5UT2 - chain A; structure by X-ray diffraction, 1.75 A resolution.

Chain A:
Protein: Tyrosine-protein kinase JAK2
From: Homo sapiens
Notes: EC 2.7.10.2
Reference sequence: O60674 (JAK2_HUMAN); numbering as in UniProt (aligned over 536-812)
Amino-acid sequence (289 residues; row label = number of the first residue in the row):
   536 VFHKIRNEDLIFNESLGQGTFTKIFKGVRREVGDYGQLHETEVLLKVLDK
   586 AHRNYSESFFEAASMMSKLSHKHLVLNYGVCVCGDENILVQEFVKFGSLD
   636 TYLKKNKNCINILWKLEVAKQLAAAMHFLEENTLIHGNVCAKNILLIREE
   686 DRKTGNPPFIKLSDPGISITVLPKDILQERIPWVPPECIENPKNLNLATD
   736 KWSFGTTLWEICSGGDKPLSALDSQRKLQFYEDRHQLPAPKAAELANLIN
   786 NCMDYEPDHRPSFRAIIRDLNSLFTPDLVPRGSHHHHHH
Not modelled in the structure: 809-824
Construct notes: engineered mutation A659 (Trp in O60674), A777 (Trp in O60674), H794 (Phe in O60674); expression tag (813-824)
UniProt features mapped onto this chain:
  - site: D710, I711 (Breakpoint for translocation to form PCM1-JAK2 fusion protein)
  - modified residue: Y570 (Phosphotyrosine)
  - natural variant: F537 to K539 (sequence variant, change not given here; In myeloproliferative disorder with erythrocytosis), H538 to K539 (sequence variant, change not given here; In myeloproliferative disorder with erythrocytosis), K539 (K539L: In myeloproliferative disorder with erythrocytosis), K607 (K607N: In AML), V617 (V617F: In PV, THCYT3 and AML; V617I: In THCYT3)
Residues lining bound ligands: 3YT (2-{[(1R,2S)-2-aminocyclohexyl]amino}-4-{[3-(2H-1,2,3-triazol-2-yl)phenyl]amino}pyrimidine-5-carboxamide): L551, G552, Q553, I559, L579, E627, F628, V629, K630, F631, G632, S633, D635, T636, L680

Overview:
Ligands of chain A: compound 3YT.
Chain A is Tyrosine-protein kinase JAK2 (Homo sapiens); the structure, JAK2 JH2 in complex with PRT062607, was
determined by X-ray diffraction (same publication as 5USY, 5USZ, 5UT0, 5UT1 and 5UT3).
